Entry 2D3B (X-ray diffraction, 3.50 A resolution); this record covers chains B and J of the 10 polymer chains in the assembly.

# Chain B (and J)
Name: glutamine synthetase
Source organism: Zea mays
Notes: EC 6.3.1.2; chain J of this document is another copy of the same molecule, construct and numbering; everything in this record applies to it too
UniProt: P38561 (GLNA3_MAIZE); residue numbers follow UniProt; this construct covers 1-356
Chain sequence (356 residues; each row starts with the number of its first residue):
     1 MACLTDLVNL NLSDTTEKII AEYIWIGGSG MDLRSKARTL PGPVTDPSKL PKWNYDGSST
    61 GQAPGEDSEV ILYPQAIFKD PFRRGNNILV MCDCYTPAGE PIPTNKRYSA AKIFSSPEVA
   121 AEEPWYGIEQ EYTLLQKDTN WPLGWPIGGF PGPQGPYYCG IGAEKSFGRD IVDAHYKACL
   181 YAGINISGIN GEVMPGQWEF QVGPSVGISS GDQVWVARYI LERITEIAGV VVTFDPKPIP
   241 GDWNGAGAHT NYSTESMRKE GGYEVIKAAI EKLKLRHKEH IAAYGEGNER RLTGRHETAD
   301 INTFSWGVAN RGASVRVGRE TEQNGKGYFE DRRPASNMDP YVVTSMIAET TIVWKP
Disordered / not traced: 1-2, 356
Bound ions: Mn2+ site 1: E129, E199 (together with AMP-PNP); Mn2+ site 2: E129, H249, E330 (together with AMP-PNP); Mn2+ site 3: E131, E192, E199 (together with AMP-PNP, methionine sulfoximine)
Small-molecule neighbours:
  - AMP-PNP (ANP; phosphoaminophosphonic acid-adenylate ester): W125, Y126, G127, E129, E131, S187, E192, E199, Q201, V202, G203, P204, H249, N251, Y252, S253, R311, R316, Y328, E330, R332
  - methionine sulfoximine (MSL; (2S)-2-amino-4-(methylsulfonimidoyl)butanoic acid): E131, Y158, E192, V193, Q197, E199, N244, G245, A246, G247, H249, R291, H296, E297, T298, R311, R332

# How chain B and chain J interact
Residue-residue contacts - 9 pairs, chain B then chain J:
  P146(B) with P146(J), hydrophobic
  G149(B) with P146(J); F150(J)
  F150(B) with G149(J); F150(J), hydrogen bond (backbone-backbone); P151(J); G152(J)
  P151(B) with F150(J)
  G152(B) with F150(J)
Also at the interface, not in a pair above, chain B (6 interface residues in all): I147

# Summary
6 residues of chain B face 5 of chain J across their interface; the contacts include 1 hydrogen bond. Its one
hydrogen bond, F150(B)-F150(J), is backbone to backbone. Bound to chain B: AMP-PNP and methionine sulfoximine.
Both chains are glutamine synthetase (Zea mays). Entry 2D3B (Crystal Structure of the Maize Glutamine
Synthetase complexed with AMPPNP and Methionine sulfoximine) was determined by X-ray diffraction (same
publication as 2D3A and 2D3C).
